4ME7 - chains A and E of the 6 polymer chains in the assembly; structure by X-ray diffraction, 2.92 A resolution.

# Chain A
Name: mRNA interferase EndoA
Organism: Bacillus subtilis subsp. subtilis
Notes: EC 3.1.-.-
UniProtKB: P96622 (ENDOA_BACSU); the construct has insertions or renumbered stretches relative to UniProt, so the offset changes along the chain: 2-13 = UniProt 2-13; 23-115 = UniProt 24-116
Sequence (116 residues; row label = number of the first residue in the row; note: 9 numbers in that range are skipped by the numbering (no residue carries them; nothing is unmodelled there); a row labelled like 13A-13J holds insertion residues (13A, then the next letters in order)):
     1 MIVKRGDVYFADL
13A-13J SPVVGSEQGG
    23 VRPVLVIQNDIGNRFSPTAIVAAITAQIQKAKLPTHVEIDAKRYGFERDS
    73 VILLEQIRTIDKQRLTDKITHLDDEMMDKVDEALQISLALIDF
Disordered / not traced: 13A-13J, 115
Sequence notes: expression tag (1)
Modified positions: Mse1 (selenomethionine; parent Met); Mse98 (selenomethionine; parent Met); Mse99 (selenomethionine; parent Met)
Swiss-Prot annotation at these positions:
  - site: Arg24 (Transition state stabilizer)
Reported in the primary citation:
  - mutagenesis - F10A: unchanged catalytic activity

# Chain E
Name: Antitoxin EndoAI
Organism: Bacillus subtilis subsp. subtilis
UniProtKB: P96621 (ENDAI_BACSU); residue numbers follow UniProt; this construct covers 2-93
Sequence (94 residues; numbered 0 to 93; the number before each row is that of its first residue; numbering starts at 0):
     0 SMSESSARTEMKISLPENLVAELDGVAMREKRSRNELISQAVRAYVSERT
    50 TRHNRDLMRRGYMEMAKINLNISSEAHFAECEAETTVERLVSGG
Disordered / not traced: 0-5, 84-93
Sequence notes: expression tag (0-1)
Modified positions: Mse1 (selenomethionine); Mse10, Mse27, Mse57, Mse62, Mse64 (selenomethionine; parent Met)
Swiss-Prot annotation at these positions:
  - mutagenesis: Tyr61 (Y61A: No longer prevents EndoA toxicity upon coexpression in E.coli, due to loss of EndoA-EndoAI interaction), Mse64 (M64A: Still prevents EndoA toxicity upon coexpression in E.coli), Asn68 (N68A: Still prevents EndoA toxicity upon coexpression in E.coli), Ser72 (S72A: Still prevents EndoA toxicity upon coexpression in E.coli), Glu74 (E74A: Still prevents EndoA toxicity upon coexpression in E.coli), Glu79 (E79A: Still prevents EndoA toxicity upon coexpression in E.coli)

# How chain A and chain E interact
Residue-residue contacts (24; chain A residue first):
  Leu13(A) with His76(E); Cys80(E), hydrophobic
  Asn31(A) with Mse57(E); Tyr61(E)
  Ile33(A) with Arg54(E); Mse57(E), hydrophobic
  Gly34(A) with Tyr61(E)
  Phe37(A) with Arg58(E); Tyr61(E); Mse62(E)
  Ser38(A) with Tyr61(E)
  Pro39(A) with Ala65(E), hydrophobic; Leu69(E), hydrophobic
  Thr40(A) with Asn68(E)
  Gln78(A) with Ala82(E)
  Arg80(A) with His76(E), hydrogen bond; Glu79(E), salt bridge; Cys80(E)
  Thr81(A) with Ser72(E), hydrogen bond (backbone-side chain); Glu79(E), hydrogen bond (backbone-side chain)
  Ile82(A) with Ser72(E); Glu79(E)
  Asp83(A) with Leu69(E)
  Arg86(A) with His76(E), hydrogen bond
Other interface residues (no listed pair), chain A (15 interface residues in all): Gln30
Other interface residues (no listed pair), chain E (14 interface residues in all): Glu83
Interface features reported in the paper:
  - interface residues, chain E: Mse57(E), Tyr61(E), His76(E), Ala82(E)
  - hot spots on chain E (mutagenesis) - Y61A: abolished growth with mRNA interferase EndoA (chain A)

# Overview
15 residues of chain A face 14 of chain E across their interface, with 4 hydrogen bonds and 1 salt bridge.
Among the polar pairs are Arg80(A)-Glu79(E), Arg80(A)-His76(E) and Thr81(A)-Ser72(E). From the paper: Y61A of
chain E abolishes growth with mRNA interferase EndoA (chain A); interface residues Mse57(E), Tyr61(E) and
His76(E) among others.
Chain A is mRNA interferase EndoA and chain E is Antitoxin EndoAI, both from Bacillus subtilis subsp.
subtilis; the structure, Crystal structure of Bacillus subtilis toxin MazF in complex with cognate antitoxin
MazE, was determined by X-ray diffraction together with 4MDX from the same study.
